Entry 1MKO (X-ray diffraction, 2.18 A resolution); this record covers chains A and D of the 4 polymer chains in the assembly.

== Chain A ==
Molecule: Hemoglobin alpha chain
From: Homo sapiens
Reference sequence: P69905 (HBA_HUMAN); numbering as in UniProt (aligned over 1-141)
Sequence (141 residues; row label = number of the first residue in the row):
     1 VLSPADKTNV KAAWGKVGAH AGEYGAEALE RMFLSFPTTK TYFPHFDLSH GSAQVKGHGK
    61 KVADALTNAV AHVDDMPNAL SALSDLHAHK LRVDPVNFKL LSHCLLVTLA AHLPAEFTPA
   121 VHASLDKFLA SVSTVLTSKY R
UniProt features mapped onto this chain:
  - site: Lys-61 (Not glycated)
  - natural variant: Asp-6 (A6D: In J-Toronto; this construct carries the variant), Ala-13 (A13D: In J-Paris 1/J-Aljezur), Glu-27 (A27E: In Shenyang; this construct carries the variant), Lys-61 (K61N: In Zambia; deletion: In Clinic), Asp-64 (A64D: In Pontoise; this construct carries the variant), Asp-75 (D75A: In Lille; D75G: In Chapel Hill; D75N: In G-Pest), Ala-111 (A111D: In Petah Tikva)
Ion coordination: heme Fe: His-87 (together with carbon monoxide)
Residues lining bound ligands:
  - carbon monoxide (CMO): Leu-29, Phe-43, His-58, Val-62, His-87, Leu-101
  - heme (HEM): Met-32, Thr-39, Tyr-42, Phe-43, Phe-46, His-58, Lys-61, Val-62, Ala-65, Leu-66, Leu-83, Leu-86, His-87, Leu-91, Val-93, Asn-97, Phe-98, Leu-101, Leu-105, Val-132, Leu-136

== Chain D ==
Molecule: Hemoglobin beta chain
From: Homo sapiens
Reference sequence: P68871 (HBB_HUMAN); residues 1-146 here = UniProt positions 1-146
Sequence (146 residues; row label = number of the first residue in the row):
     1 VHLTPEEKSA VTALWGKVNV DEVGGEALGR LLVVYPWTQR FFESFGDLST PDAVMGNPKV
    61 KAHGKKVLGA FSDGLAHLDN LKGTFATLSE LHCDKLHVDP ENFRLLGNVL VCVLAHHFGK
   121 EFTPPVQAAY QKVVAGVANA LAHKYH
UniProt features mapped onto this chain:
  - natural variant: Leu-3 (H3L: In Graz; this construct carries the variant), Glu-7 (E7A: In G-Makassar; E7K: In Hb C; E7Q: In Machida; E7V: In SKCA), Lys-8 (E8K: In G-Siriraj; this construct carries the variant), Val-11 (A11V: In Iraq-Halabja; this construct carries the variant), Gly-16 (W16G: In Randwick; this construct carries the variant), Val-23 (E23V: In D-Granada; this construct carries the variant), Gly-24 (V24G: In Miyashiro; this construct carries the variant), Gly-25 (G25D: In Moscva; G25R: In Riverdale-Bronx; G25V: In Savannah), Leu-32 (L32P: In Yokohama), Val-33 (L33V: In Muscat; this construct carries the variant), Arg-40 (Q40R: In Tianshui; this construct carries the variant), Phe-42 (F42Y: In Mequon; deletion: In Bruxelles), 11 further natural variant entries in UniProt
Ion coordination: heme Fe: His-92 (together with carbon monoxide)
Residues lining bound ligands: carbon monoxide / heme: Leu-28, Leu-31, Thr-38, Phe-41, Phe-42, Ser-44, Phe-45, His-63, Lys-66, Val-67, Ala-70, Phe-71, Leu-88, Leu-91, His-92, Leu-96, Val-98, Asn-102, Phe-103, Leu-106, Val-137, Leu-141

== Interface between chain A and chain D ==
Pairs across the interface (15; chain A residue first):
  Thr-38(A) / His-97(D)
  Thr-41(A) / Arg-40(D)  hydrogen bond (backbone-side chain)
  Tyr-42(A) / Arg-40(D)
  Leu-91(A) / Arg-40(D)
  Arg-92(A) / Pro-36(D)
  Arg-92(A) / Trp-37(D)
  Arg-92(A) / Gln-39(D)  hydrogen bond
  Arg-92(A) / Arg-40(D)
  Val-93(A) / Trp-37(D)
  Asp-94(A) / Trp-37(D)
  Asp-94(A) / Asp-99(D)
  Asp-94(A) / Asn-102(D)  hydrogen bond
  Pro-95(A) / Trp-37(D)
  Val-96(A) / Asp-99(D)
  Lys-139(A) / Pro-36(D)

== Overview ==
10 residues of chain A face 7 of chain D across their interface; the contacts include 3 hydrogen bonds. Among
the polar pairs are Thr-41(A)/Arg-40(D), Arg-92(A)/Gln-39(D) and Asp-94(A)/Asn-102(D). Ligands of chain A:
carbon monoxide and heme. Ligands of chain D: carbon monoxide / heme.
Here chain A is Hemoglobin alpha chain and chain D is Hemoglobin beta chain, both from Homo sapiens. Entry
1MKO (A Fourth Quaternary Structure of Human Hemoglobin A at 2.18 A Resolution) was determined by X-ray
diffraction (same publication as 1YZI).
